PDB entry 8SMM | electron microscopy, 3.20 A resolution | chains H and L of the 3 polymer chains in the assembly

# Chain H
Protein: Fab15 heavy chain
From: Homo sapiens
Sequence (234 residues; row label = number of the first residue in the row):
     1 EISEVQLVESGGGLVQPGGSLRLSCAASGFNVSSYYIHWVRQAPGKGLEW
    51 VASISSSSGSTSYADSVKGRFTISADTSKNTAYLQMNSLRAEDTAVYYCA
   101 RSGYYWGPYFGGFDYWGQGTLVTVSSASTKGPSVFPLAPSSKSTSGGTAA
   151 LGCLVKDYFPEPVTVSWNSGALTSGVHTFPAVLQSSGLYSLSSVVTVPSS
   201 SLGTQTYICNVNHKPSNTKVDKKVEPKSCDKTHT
Not modelled in the structure: 1-2, 127-234
Disulfide bonds: Cys-25/Cys-99

# Chain L
Protein: Fab15 light chain
From: Homo sapiens
Sequence (215 residues; numbered 1 to 215; the number before each row is that of its first residue):
     1 SDIQMTQSPSSLSASVGDRVTITCRASQSVSSAVAWYQQKPGKAPKLLIY
    51 SASSLYSGVPSRFSGSRSGTDFTLTISSLQPEDFATYYCQQSSSSLITFG
   101 QGTKVEIKRTVAAPSVFIFPPSDSQLKSGTASVVCLLNNFYPREAKVQWK
   151 VDNALQSGNSQESVTEQDSKDSTYSLSSTLTLSKADYEKHKVYACEVTHQ
   201 GLSSPVTKSFNRGEC
Not modelled in the structure: 1-2, 109-215
Disulfide bonds: Cys-24/Cys-89

# Chain H / chain L interface
Pairs across the interface - 27 pairs, chain H then chain L:
  Gln-42(H) / Gln-39(L)  hydrogen bond
  Gly-47(H) / Tyr-88(L)
  Leu-48(H) / Gln-39(L)
  Leu-48(H) / Pro-45(L)  hydrophobic
  Leu-48(H) / Tyr-88(L)  hydrophobic
  Leu-48(H) / Phe-99(L)
  Trp-50(H) / Ile-97(L)
  Ser-62(H) / Ser-95(L)
  Tyr-105(H) / Ser-93(L)
  Tyr-105(H) / Ile-97(L)
  Pro-108(H) / Ala-33(L)
  Pro-108(H) / Ser-51(L)
  Tyr-109(H) / Ser-51(L)
  Phe-110(H) / Ala-33(L)  hydrophobic
  Phe-110(H) / Ser-92(L)
  Gly-111(H) / Leu-47(L)
  Gly-111(H) / Tyr-50(L)
  Gly-112(H) / Tyr-37(L)
  Phe-113(H) / Tyr-37(L)  hydrogen bond (backbone-side chain)
  Phe-113(H) / Leu-47(L)
  Phe-113(H) / Gln-90(L)
  Phe-113(H) / Ile-97(L)  hydrophobic
  Asp-114(H) / Tyr-56(L)
  Tyr-115(H) / Tyr-56(L)
  Trp-116(H) / Ala-44(L)  hydrophobic
  Trp-116(H) / Pro-45(L)
  Gly-117(H) / Ala-44(L)
Interface residues without a listed pair, chain H (21 interface residues in all): His-38, Val-40, Lys-46, Tyr-98, Gly-107
Interface residues without a listed pair, chain L (22 interface residues in all): Ser-31, Ser-32, Ala-35, Ser-94, Leu-96, Gly-100

# Summary
21 residues of chain H face 22 of chain L across their interface, with 2 hydrogen bonds. Among the polar pairs
are Gln-42(H)/Gln-39(L) and Phe-113(H)/Tyr-37(L).
Chain H is Fab15 heavy chain and chain L is Fab15 light chain, both from Homo sapiens; the structure, Xenopus
laevis hyaluronan synthase 1, was determined by electron microscopy together with 8SMN, 8SMP, 8SNC, 8SND and
8SNE from the same study.
